Entry 5G3O (X-ray diffraction, 2.15 A resolution); this record covers chains A and E of the 6 polymer chains in the assembly.

# Chain A (and E)
Name: Formamidase
Source organism: Bacillus cereus
Notes: EC 3.5.1.49; chain E of this document is another copy of the same molecule, construct and numbering; everything in this record applies to it too
Reference sequence: E5LR94 (E5LR94_BACCE); residues 1-332 here = UniProt positions 1-332
Chain sequence (346 residues; each row starts with the number of its first residue):
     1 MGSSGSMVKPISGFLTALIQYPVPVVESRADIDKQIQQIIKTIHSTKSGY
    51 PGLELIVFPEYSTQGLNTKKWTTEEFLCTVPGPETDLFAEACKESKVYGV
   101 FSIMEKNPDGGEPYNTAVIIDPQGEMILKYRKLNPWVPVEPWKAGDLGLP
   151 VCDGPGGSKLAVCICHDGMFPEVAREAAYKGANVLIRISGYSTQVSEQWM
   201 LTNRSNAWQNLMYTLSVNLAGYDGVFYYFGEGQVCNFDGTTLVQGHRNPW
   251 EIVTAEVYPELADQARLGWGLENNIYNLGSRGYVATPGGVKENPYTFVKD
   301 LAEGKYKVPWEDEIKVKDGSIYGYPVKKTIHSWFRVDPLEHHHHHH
Disordered / not traced: 1-11, 270-289, 309-346 (chain E: 1-11, 270-287, 308-346)
Construct notes: expression tag (333-346)
Modified / non-standard residues: C165 (s-carbamoyl-l-cysteine; QCS)

# Chain A / chain E interface
Pairs across the interface - 5 pairs, chain A then chain E:
  S12(A) - Q264(E)  hydrogen bond
  Y258(A) - L261(E)  hydrophobic
  L261(A) - Y258(E)  hydrophobic
  L261(A) - L261(E)  hydrophobic
  Q264(A) - S12(E)  hydrogen bond
Also at the interface, not in a pair above, chain A (5 interface residues in all): F237
Also at the interface, not in a pair above, chain E (5 interface residues in all): F237

# Overview
Chain A and chain E each contribute 5 residues to their interface, with 2 hydrogen bonds. Its one
hydrogen-bonded contact is S12(A)-Q264(E).
Both chains are Formamidase (Bacillus cereus). Entry 5G3O (Bacillus cereus formamidase (BceAmiF) inhibited
with urea) was determined by X-ray diffraction, deposited together with 5G3P.
